Entry 6C6L (electron microscopy, 3.50 A resolution); this record covers chains N and B of the 15 polymer chains in the assembly.

== Chain N ==
Name: V0 assembly protein 1
From: Saccharomyces cerevisiae (strain ATCC 204508 / S288c)
UniProtKB: P53262 (VOA1_YEAST); residue numbers follow UniProt; this construct covers 1-265
Amino-acid sequence (265 residues; row label = number of the first residue in the row):
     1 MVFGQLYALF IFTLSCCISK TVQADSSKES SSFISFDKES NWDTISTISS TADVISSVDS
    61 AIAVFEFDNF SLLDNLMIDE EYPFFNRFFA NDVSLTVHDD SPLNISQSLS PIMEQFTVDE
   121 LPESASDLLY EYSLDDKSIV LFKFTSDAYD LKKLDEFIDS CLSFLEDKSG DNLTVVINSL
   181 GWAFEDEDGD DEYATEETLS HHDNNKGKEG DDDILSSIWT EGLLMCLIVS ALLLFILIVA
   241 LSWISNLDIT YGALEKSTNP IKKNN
Not modelled in the structure: 1-211, 264-265
Curated features (UniProtKB/Swiss-Prot):
  - motif: Lys262 to Asn265 (ER retention motif)
  - glycosylation (N-linked (GlcNAc...) asparagine): Asn69, Asn104, Asn172

== Chain B ==
Name: V-type proton ATPase subunit d
From: Saccharomyces cerevisiae (strain ATCC 204508 / S288c)
UniProtKB: P32366 (VA0D_YEAST); residue numbers follow UniProt; this construct covers 1-345
Amino-acid sequence (345 residues; row label = number of the first residue in the row):
     1 MEGVYFNIDN GFIEGVVRGY RNGLLSNNQY INLTQCDTLE DLKLQLSSTD YGNFLSSVSS
    61 ESLTTSLIQE YASSKLYHEF NYIRDQSSGS TRKFMDYITY GYMIDNVALM ITGTIHDRDK
   121 GEILQRCHPL GWFDTLPTLS VATDLESLYE TVLVDTPLAP YFKNCFDTAE ELDDMNIEII
   181 RNKLYKAYLE DFYNFVTEEI PEPAKECMQT LLGFEADRRS INIALNSLQS SDIDPDLKSD
   241 LLPNIGKLYP LATFHLAQAQ DFEGVRAALA NVYEYRGFLE TGNLEDHFYQ LEMELCRDAF
   301 TQQFAISTVW AWMKSKEQEV RNITWIAECI AQNQRERINN YISVY
Not modelled in the structure: 1
Curated features (UniProtKB/Swiss-Prot):
  - modified residue: Met1 (N-acetylmethionine)

== Chain N / chain B interface ==
Residue-residue contacts - 13 pairs, chain N then chain B:
  Trp243(N) - Tyr5(B)  hydrophobic
  Trp243(N) - Ile8(B)  hydrophobic
  Asp248(N) - Gly89(B)  hydrogen bond (side chain-backbone)
  Thr250(N) - Asp85(B)  hydrogen bond (side chain-backbone)
  Thr250(N) - Gln86(B)
  Thr250(N) - Ser87(B)  hydrogen bond (side chain-backbone)
  Gly252(N) - Asp85(B)
  Gly252(N) - Arg92(B)
  Ala253(N) - Asp85(B)  hydrogen bond (backbone-side chain)
  Pro260(N) - Trp132(B)
  Ile261(N) - Leu124(B)
  Ile261(N) - Pro129(B)  hydrophobic
  Ile261(N) - Trp132(B)  hydrophobic
Other interface residues (no listed pair), chain N (10 interface residues in all): Tyr251, Asn259, Lys262
Other interface residues (no listed pair), chain B (13 interface residues in all): His78, Ser88, Gln125

== Summary ==
Chain N and chain B form an interface of 10 and 13 residues respectively; the contacts include 4 hydrogen
bonds. Among the polar pairs are Asp248(N)-Gly89(B), Thr250(N)-Asp85(B) and Thr250(N)-Ser87(B).
Here chain N is V0 assembly protein 1 and chain B is V-type proton ATPase subunit d, both from Saccharomyces
cerevisiae (strain ATCC 204508 / S288c). Entry 6C6L (Yeast Vacuolar ATPase Vo in lipid nanodisc) was
determined by electron microscopy.
